Entry 8APA (electron microscopy, 3.70 A resolution); this record covers chains G1 and H1 of the 42 polymer chains in the assembly.

[Chain G1]
Protein: ATP synthase gamma subunit
From: Trypanosoma brucei brucei
Notes: EC 3.6.3.14
Reference sequence: A0A161CM65 (A0A161CM65_TRYBB); numbering as in UniProt (aligned over 1-305)
Chain sequence (305 residues; numbered 1 to 305; the number before each row is that of its first residue):
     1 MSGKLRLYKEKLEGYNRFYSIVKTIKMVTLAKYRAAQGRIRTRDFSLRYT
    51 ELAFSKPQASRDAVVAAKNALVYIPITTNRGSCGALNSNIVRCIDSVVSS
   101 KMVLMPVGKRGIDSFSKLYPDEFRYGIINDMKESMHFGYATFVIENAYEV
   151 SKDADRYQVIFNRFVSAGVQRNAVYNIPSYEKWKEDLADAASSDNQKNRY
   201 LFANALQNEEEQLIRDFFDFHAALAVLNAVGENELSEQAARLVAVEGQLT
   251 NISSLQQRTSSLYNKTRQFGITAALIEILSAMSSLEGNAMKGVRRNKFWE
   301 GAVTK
Disordered / not traced: 1, 302-305
Small-molecule neighbours: UTP (uridine 5'-triphosphate): Asn208, Glu209, Glu210

[Chain H1]
Protein: ATP synthase, epsilon chain, putative
From: Trypanosoma brucei brucei
Notes: EC 3.6.3.-
Reference sequence: Q586H1 (Q586H1_TRYB2); residues 1-182 here = UniProt positions 1-182
Chain sequence (182 residues; row label = number of the first residue in the row):
     1 MFRTFGRRLVSCTLPLLQSAPHDLPEGFEFMEHKVVNKDIHAPHENLETL
    51 RLTLTRQDEFLLREEPVKCVTVTGTNGEYGIYPGHAYKIVQLNPSPLTVE
   101 YTDGTTKKYFVSGGFAHINNEGSCDVNTVECTLLDDLDLAIAEKELAAQQ
   151 AALGSAKDDKAKSVVEIRISVIEAVIAALKHH
Disordered / not traced: 1-21
Small-molecule neighbours: UTP (uridine 5'-triphosphate): Asn76, Tyr79, Lys88

[How chain G1 and chain H1 interact]
Pairs across the interface - 79 pairs, chain G1 then chain H1:
  Arg39(G1) - Asp58(H1)  salt bridge
  Arg41(G1) - Phe60(H1)
  Thr42(G1) - Asp58(H1)
  Thr42(G1) - Glu59(H1)
  Thr42(G1) - Phe60(H1)
  Arg43(G1) - Phe60(H1)
  Asp44(G1) - Met31(H1)
  Asp44(G1) - Glu32(H1)  hydrogen bond (side chain-backbone)
  Asp44(G1) - His33(H1)  salt bridge
  Phe45(G1) - His33(H1)
  Phe45(G1) - Phe60(H1)  hydrophobic
  Phe45(G1) - Arg63(H1)
  Phe45(G1) - Glu64(H1)
  Ser46(G1) - Thr55(H1)
  Ser46(G1) - Asp58(H1)
  Ser46(G1) - Asn127(H1)  hydrogen bond (backbone-side chain)
  Leu47(G1) - Met31(H1)
  Arg48(G1) - His33(H1)
  Arg48(G1) - Lys34(H1)
  Arg48(G1) - Val35(H1)
  Arg48(G1) - Thr53(H1)  hydrogen bond
  Arg48(G1) - Glu64(H1)  salt bridge
  Arg48(G1) - Asp125(H1)  salt bridge
  Tyr49(G1) - Val35(H1)
  Tyr49(G1) - Tyr87(H1)
  Tyr49(G1) - His117(H1)
  Tyr49(G1) - Asn119(H1)
  Tyr49(G1) - Asp125(H1)
  Thr50(G1) - Phe28(H1)
  Glu51(G1) - Phe28(H1)
  Glu51(G1) - Met31(H1)
  Glu51(G1) - Lys34(H1)  salt bridge
  Phe54(G1) - Glu26(H1)
  Ser55(G1) - Glu26(H1)  hydrogen bond
  Lys56(G1) - Glu26(H1)
  Ser60(G1) - Asp23(H1)  hydrogen bond
  Cys93(G1) - His22(H1)
  Cys93(G1) - Leu24(H1)  hydrophobic
  His136(G1) - Gln57(H1)
  Phe137(G1) - Gln57(H1)  hydrogen bond (backbone-side chain)
  Phe137(G1) - Val129(H1)  hydrophobic
  Ile160(G1) - Leu24(H1)  hydrophobic
  Arg163(G1) - Phe30(H1)  hydrogen bond (side chain-backbone)
  Arg171(G1) - Pro25(H1)
  Arg171(G1) - Phe30(H1)
  Asn172(G1) - Leu24(H1)
  Asn172(G1) - Pro25(H1)
  Ala173(G1) - Pro25(H1)
  Ala173(G1) - Gly27(H1)
  Ala173(G1) - Phe30(H1)  hydrophobic
  Val174(G1) - Leu24(H1)  hydrophobic
  Val174(G1) - Pro25(H1)  hydrogen bond (backbone-backbone)
  Val174(G1) - Glu26(H1)
  Val174(G1) - Gly27(H1)  hydrogen bond (backbone-backbone)
  Tyr175(G1) - Gly27(H1)
  Tyr175(G1) - Phe28(H1)  hydrophobic
  Lys197(G1) - Asn37(H1)
  Lys197(G1) - Asp39(H1)
  Asn198(G1) - Asn37(H1)  hydrogen bond (backbone-side chain)
  Leu201(G1) - Lys38(H1)
  Leu201(G1) - Ile40(H1)  hydrophobic
  Leu201(G1) - Tyr87(H1)  hydrophobic
  Phe202(G1) - Tyr87(H1)
  Ala205(G1) - Tyr87(H1)  hydrophobic
  Leu206(G1) - Ile89(H1)  hydrophobic
  Glu209(G1) - Lys88(H1)  salt bridge
  Glu209(G1) - Ile89(H1)
  Leu213(G1) - Gln91(H1)
  Leu213(G1) - Phe115(H1)
  Asp216(G1) - Gln91(H1)  hydrogen bond
  Asp216(G1) - Phe115(H1)
  Phe217(G1) - Phe115(H1)
  Phe217(G1) - His117(H1)
  Phe220(G1) - Gly114(H1)
  Phe220(G1) - Asn127(H1)
  Phe220(G1) - Val129(H1)  hydrophobic
  His221(G1) - His117(H1)  hydrogen bond
  Leu227(G1) - Gln57(H1)
  Asn228(G1) - Asp58(H1)  hydrogen bond
Also at the interface, not in a pair above, chain G1 (46 interface residues in all): Leu52, Ser96, Met135, Phe161, Val165, Tyr200
Also at the interface, not in a pair above, chain H1 (38 interface residues in all): Asn120, Ser123

[Overview]
46 residues of chain G1 face 38 of chain H1 across their interface, with 13 hydrogen bonds and 6 salt bridges.
Polar pairs include Arg39(G1)-Asp58(H1), Asp44(G1)-His33(H1) and Arg48(G1)-Glu64(H1). UTP is bound between
chain G1 and chain H1.
Here chain G1 is ATP synthase gamma subunit and chain H1 is ATP synthase, epsilon chain, putative, both from
Trypanosoma brucei brucei. Entry 8APA (rotational state 1a of the Trypanosoma brucei mitochondrial ATP
synthase dimer) was determined by electron microscopy (same publication as 8AP6, 8AP7, 8AP8, 8AP9, 8APB, 8APC
and 7 further entries).
